Entry 6PIJ (electron microscopy, 2.90 A resolution); this record covers chains G and 1 of the 13 polymer chains in the assembly.

# Chain G
Molecule: cas5_8 naturally occurring fusion protein
From: Vibrio cholerae
Amino-acid sequence (511 residues; numbered 7 to 634; 117 numbers in that range are skipped by the numbering (no residue carries them; nothing is unmodelled there); the number before each row is that of its first residue):
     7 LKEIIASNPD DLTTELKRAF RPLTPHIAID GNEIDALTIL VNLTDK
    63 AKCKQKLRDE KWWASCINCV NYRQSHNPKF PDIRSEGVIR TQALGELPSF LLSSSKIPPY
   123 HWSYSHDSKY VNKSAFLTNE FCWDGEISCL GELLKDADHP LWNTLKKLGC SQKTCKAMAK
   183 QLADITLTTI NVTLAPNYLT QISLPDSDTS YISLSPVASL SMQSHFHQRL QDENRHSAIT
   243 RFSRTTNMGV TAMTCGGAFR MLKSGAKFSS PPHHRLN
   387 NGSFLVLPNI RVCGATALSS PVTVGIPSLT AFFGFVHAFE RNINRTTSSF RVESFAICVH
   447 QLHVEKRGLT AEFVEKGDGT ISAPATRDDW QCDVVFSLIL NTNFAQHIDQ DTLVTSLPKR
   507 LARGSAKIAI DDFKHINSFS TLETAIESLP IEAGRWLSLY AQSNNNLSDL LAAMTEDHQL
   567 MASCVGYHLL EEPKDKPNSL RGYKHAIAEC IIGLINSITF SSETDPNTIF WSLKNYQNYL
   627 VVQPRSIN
What the authors report for this chain:
  - binding site for Targeting strand ssDNA: Arg246

# Chain 1
Molecule: guide RNA
Sequence (60 nucleotides; each row starts with the number of its first residue):
     1 CUGAUAACUU ACAGGACGCU UUGGCUUCAU UGCUUUUCAG GUGAACUGCC GAGUAGGUAG

# Interface between chain G and chain 1
Pairs across the interface - 49 pairs, chain G then chain 1:
  Phe92(G) - G3(1)  hydrogen bond to the base
  Leu201(G) - A4(1)  hydrogen bond to the base
  Thr202(G) - G3(1)  phosphate contact
  Thr202(G) - A4(1)  base contact
  Gln203(G) - A4(1)  hydrogen bond to the base
  Ile204(G) - U2(1)  phosphate contact
  Ile204(G) - G3(1)  phosphate contact
  Ile204(G) - A4(1)  sugar contact
  Ser205(G) - C1(1)  sugar contact
  Ser205(G) - U2(1)  hydrogen bond to the phosphate
  Pro207(G) - C1(1)  phosphate contact
  Tyr213(G) - C1(1)  base contact
  Pro218(G) - G3(1)  hydrogen bond to the base
  Val219(G) - G3(1)  base contact
  Ala220(G) - G3(1)  hydrogen bond to the base
  Pro407(G) - G3(1)  base contact
  Ser414(G) - G3(1)  hydrogen bond to the phosphate
  Thr416(G) - G3(1)  hydrogen bond to the phosphate
  Ala417(G) - U2(1)  base contact
  Ala417(G) - G3(1)  hydrogen bond to the phosphate
  Gly420(G) - U2(1)  sugar contact
  Phe421(G) - U2(1)  base contact
  His423(G) - C1(1)  hydrogen bond to the phosphate
  Ala424(G) - C1(1)  sugar contact
  Ala424(G) - U2(1)  base contact
  Arg427(G) - C1(1)  hydrogen bond to the base
  Leu455(G) - A7(1)  base contact
  Thr456(G) - A7(1)  hydrogen bond to the sugar
  Thr456(G) - C8(1)  sugar contact
  Thr456(G) - U9(1)  hydrogen bond to the phosphate
  Ala457(G) - A7(1)  base contact
  Glu458(G) - A6(1)  hydrogen bond to the sugar
  Glu458(G) - A7(1)  sugar contact
  Pro504(G) - U2(1)  base contact
  Arg506(G) - U2(1)  salt bridge to the phosphate
  Arg506(G) - A4(1)  hydrogen bond to the sugar
  Arg506(G) - U5(1)  salt bridge to the phosphate
  Leu507(G) - U2(1)  base contact
  Ala508(G) - U2(1)  hydrogen bond to the sugar
  Ala508(G) - A4(1)  sugar contact
  Arg509(G) - G3(1)  sugar contact
  Arg509(G) - A4(1)  salt bridge to the phosphate
  Arg509(G) - U5(1)  phosphate contact
  Tyr573(G) - G3(1)  hydrogen bond to the phosphate
  Leu586(G) - A4(1)  base contact
  Arg587(G) - C1(1)  sugar contact
  Arg587(G) - U2(1)  salt bridge to the phosphate
  Tyr589(G) - C1(1)  hydrogen bond to the base
  Cys596(G) - G3(1)  hydrogen bond to the base
Other interface residues (no listed pair), chain G (40 interface residues in all): Pro93, Leu206, Thr402, Ser405, Ser406, Phe419

# In short
40 residues of chain G and 9 residues of chain 1 are in contact; the contacts include 19 hydrogen bonds and 4
salt bridges. Polar pairs include Phe92(G)-G3(1), Leu201(G)-A4(1) and Gln203(G)-A4(1). From the paper: a
binding site for Targeting strand ssDNA at Arg246(G).
Chain G is cas5_8 naturally occurring fusion protein (Vibrio cholerae) and chain 1 is guide RNA; the
structure, Target DNA-bound V. cholerae TniQ-Cascade complex, closed conformation, was determined by electron
microscopy together with 6PIF and 6PIG from the same study.
